8IHT - chains D and I of the 16 polymer chains in the assembly; structure by electron microscopy, 3.72 A resolution.

Chain D:
Protein: Histone H2B
From: Xenopus laevis
UniProtKB: A0A8J0U496 (A0A8J0U496_XENLA); residues 1-122 here correspond to UniProt positions 5-126 (UniProt number = residue number + 4)
Chain sequence (122 residues; numbered 1 to 122; the number before each row is that of its first residue):
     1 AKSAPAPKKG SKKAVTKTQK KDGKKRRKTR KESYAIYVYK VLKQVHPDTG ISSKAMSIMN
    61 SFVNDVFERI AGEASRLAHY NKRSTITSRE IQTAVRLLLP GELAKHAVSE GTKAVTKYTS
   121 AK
Not modelled in the structure: 1-28

Chain I:
Molecule: 164-nt DNA strand
From: Xenopus laevis
Sequence (164 nucleotides; numbered -91 to 72; the number before each row is that of its first residue; numbers below 1 keep their minus sign (DT-91 is residue -91)):
   -91 TCGCCCTTAC TGGCCGCCCT GGAGAATCCC GGTGCCGAGG CCGCTCAATT GGTCGTAGAC
   -31 AGCTCTAGCA CCGCTTAAAC GCACGTACGC GCTGTCCCCC GCGTTTTAAC CGCCAAGGGG
    29 ATTACTCCCT AGTCTCCAGG CACGTGTCAG ATATATACAT CCTG
Not modelled in the structure: -91 to -86

Interface between chain D and chain I:
Pairs across the interface - 10 pairs, chain D then chain I:
  Tyr39(D) - DG-53(I)  phosphate contact
  Gly50(D) - DG-53(I)  phosphate contact
  Ile51(D) - DA-54(I)  sugar contact
  Ile51(D) - DG-53(I)  phosphate contact
  Ser52(D) - DA-54(I)  phosphate contact
  Ser53(D) - DA-54(I)  hydrogen bond to the phosphate
  Arg83(D) - DG-34(I)  phosphate contact
  Arg83(D) - DA-33(I)  salt bridge to the phosphate
  Ser84(D) - DG-34(I)  hydrogen bond to the phosphate
  Thr85(D) - DG-34(I)  hydrogen bond to the phosphate
Interface residues without a listed pair, chain D (11 interface residues in all): Thr29, Arg30, Lys43
Interface residues without a listed pair, chain I (8 interface residues in all): DG-52, DA-45, DA-35, DT30

In short:
11 residues of chain D face 8 of chain I across their interface, with 3 hydrogen bonds and 1 salt bridge.
Among the polar pairs are Ser53(D)-DA-54(I), Ser84(D)-DG-34(I) and Thr85(D)-DG-34(I).
Chain D is Histone H2B and chain I is a 164-nt DNA strand, both from Xenopus laevis; the structure, Rpd3S
bound to the nucleosome, was determined by electron microscopy, deposited together with 8IHM and 8IHN.
